PDB entry 8E3A | electron microscopy, 7.40 A resolution (low resolution: residue-level contacts below are approximate; hydrogen-bond / salt-bridge calls are withheld) | chains A and D of the 4 polymer chains in the assembly

[Chain A]
Protein: VP1
From: Human enterovirus 71
UniProt: G9I191 (G9I191_HE71); residues 1-297 here correspond to UniProt positions 566-862 (UniProt number = residue number + 565)
Amino-acid sequence (297 residues; each row starts with the number of its first residue):
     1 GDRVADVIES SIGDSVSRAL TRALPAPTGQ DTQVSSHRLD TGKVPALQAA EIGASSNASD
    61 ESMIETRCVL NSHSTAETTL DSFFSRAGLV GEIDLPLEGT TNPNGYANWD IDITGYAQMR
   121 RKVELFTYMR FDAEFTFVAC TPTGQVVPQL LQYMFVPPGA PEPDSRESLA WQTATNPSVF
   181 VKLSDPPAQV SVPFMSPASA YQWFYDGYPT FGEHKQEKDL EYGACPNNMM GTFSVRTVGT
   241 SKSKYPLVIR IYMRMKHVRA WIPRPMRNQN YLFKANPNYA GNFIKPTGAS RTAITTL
Construct notes: conflict E162 (Lys727 in G9I191)
From the paper describing this entry:
  - mutagenesis - N102H, M119L: unchanged stability in response to high temperatures

[Chain D]
Protein: VP4
From: Human enterovirus 71
UniProt: G9I191 (G9I191_HE71); residues 789-857 here correspond to UniProt positions 1-69 (UniProt number = residue number - 788)
Amino-acid sequence (69 residues; numbered 789 to 857; the number before each row is that of its first residue):
   789 MGSQVSTQRS GSHENSNSAT EGSTINYTTI NYYKDSYAAT AGKQSLKQDP DKFANPVKDI
   849 FTEMAAPLK
Disordered / not traced: 789-799

[Chain A / chain D interface]
Pairs across the interface (7; chain A residue first):
  Q30(A) with E851(D)
  G42(A) with M852(D)
  K43(A) with M852(D)
  E51(A) with A842(D)
  T75(A) with L834(D)
  A76(A) with L834(D)
  T79(A) with L834(D)
Other interface residues (no listed pair), chain A (8 interface residues in all): A50
Other interface residues (no listed pair), chain D (5 interface residues in all): N843

[Summary]
8 residues of chain A and 5 residues of chain D are in contact. From the paper: N102H and M119L of chain A
leave stability in response to high temperatures unchanged.
Chain A is VP1 and chain D is VP4, both from Human enterovirus 71; the structure, Purification of Enterovirus
A71, strain 4643, WT capsid, was determined by electron microscopy together with 8E2X, 8E2Y, 8E31, 8E38, 8E39,
8E3B and 8E3C from the same study.
